1TWH - chains A and H of the 10 polymer chains in the assembly; structure by X-ray diffraction, 3.40 A resolution.

Chain A:
Name: DNA-directed RNA polymerase II largest subunit
From: Saccharomyces cerevisiae
Notes: EC 2.7.7.6
Reference sequence: P04050 (RPB1_YEAST); residue numbers follow UniProt; this construct covers 1-1733
Chain sequence (1733 residues; numbered 1 to 1733; the number before each row is that of its first residue):
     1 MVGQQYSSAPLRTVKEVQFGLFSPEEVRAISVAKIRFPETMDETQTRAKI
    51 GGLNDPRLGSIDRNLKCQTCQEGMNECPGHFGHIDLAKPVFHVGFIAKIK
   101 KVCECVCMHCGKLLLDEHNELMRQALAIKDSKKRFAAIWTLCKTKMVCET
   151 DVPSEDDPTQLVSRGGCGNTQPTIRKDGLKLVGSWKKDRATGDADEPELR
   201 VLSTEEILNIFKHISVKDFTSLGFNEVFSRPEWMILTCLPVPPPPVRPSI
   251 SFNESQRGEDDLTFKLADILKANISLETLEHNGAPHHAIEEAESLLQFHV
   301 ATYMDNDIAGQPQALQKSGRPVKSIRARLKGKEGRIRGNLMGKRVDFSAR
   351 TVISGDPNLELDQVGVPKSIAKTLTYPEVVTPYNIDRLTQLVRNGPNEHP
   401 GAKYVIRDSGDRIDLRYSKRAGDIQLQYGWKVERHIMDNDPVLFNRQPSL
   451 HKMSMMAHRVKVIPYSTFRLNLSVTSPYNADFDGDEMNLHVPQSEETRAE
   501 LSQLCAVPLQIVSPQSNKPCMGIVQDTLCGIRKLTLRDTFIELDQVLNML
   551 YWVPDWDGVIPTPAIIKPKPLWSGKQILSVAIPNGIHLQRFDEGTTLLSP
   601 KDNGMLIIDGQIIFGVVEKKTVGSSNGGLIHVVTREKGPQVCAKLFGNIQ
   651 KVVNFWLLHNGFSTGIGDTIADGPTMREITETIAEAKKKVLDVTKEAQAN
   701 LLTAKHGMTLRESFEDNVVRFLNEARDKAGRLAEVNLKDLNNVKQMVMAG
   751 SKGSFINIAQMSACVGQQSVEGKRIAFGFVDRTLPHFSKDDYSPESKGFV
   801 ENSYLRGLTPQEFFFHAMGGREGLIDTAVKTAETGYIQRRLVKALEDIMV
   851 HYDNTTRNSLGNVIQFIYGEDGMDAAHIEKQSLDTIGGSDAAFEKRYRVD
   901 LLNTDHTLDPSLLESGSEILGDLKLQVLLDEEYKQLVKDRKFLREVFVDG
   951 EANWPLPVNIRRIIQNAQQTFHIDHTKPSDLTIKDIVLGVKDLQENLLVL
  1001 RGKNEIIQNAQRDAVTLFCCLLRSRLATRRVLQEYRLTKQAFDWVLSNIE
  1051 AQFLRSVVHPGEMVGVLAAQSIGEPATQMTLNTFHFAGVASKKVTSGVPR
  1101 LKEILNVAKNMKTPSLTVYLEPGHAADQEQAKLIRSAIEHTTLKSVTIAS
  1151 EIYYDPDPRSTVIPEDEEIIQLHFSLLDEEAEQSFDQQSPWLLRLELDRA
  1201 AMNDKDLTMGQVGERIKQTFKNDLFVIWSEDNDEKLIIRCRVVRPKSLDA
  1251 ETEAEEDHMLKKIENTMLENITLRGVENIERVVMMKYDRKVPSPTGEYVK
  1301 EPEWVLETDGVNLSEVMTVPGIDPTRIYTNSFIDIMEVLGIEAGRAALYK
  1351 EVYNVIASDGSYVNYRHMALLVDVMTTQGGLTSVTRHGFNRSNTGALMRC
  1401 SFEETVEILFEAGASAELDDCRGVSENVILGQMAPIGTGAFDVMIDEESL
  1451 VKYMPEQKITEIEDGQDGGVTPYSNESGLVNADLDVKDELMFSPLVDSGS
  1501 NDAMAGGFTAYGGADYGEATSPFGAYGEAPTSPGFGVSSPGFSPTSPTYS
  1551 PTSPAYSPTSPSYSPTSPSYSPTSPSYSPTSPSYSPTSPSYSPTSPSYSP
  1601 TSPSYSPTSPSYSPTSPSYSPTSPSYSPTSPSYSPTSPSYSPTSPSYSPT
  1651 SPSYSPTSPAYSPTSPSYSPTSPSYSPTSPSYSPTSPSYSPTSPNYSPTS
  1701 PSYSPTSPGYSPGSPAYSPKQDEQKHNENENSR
Not modelled in the structure: 1-2, 249-260, 306-323, 328-345, 1082-1091, 1174-1175, 1177-1186, 1244-1253, 1386-1404, 1451-1733
Metal / ion sites: Zn2+ site 1: Cys67, Cys70, Cys77, His80; Zn2+ site 2: Cys107, Cys110, Cys148, Cys167; Mn2+ site 1: Asp481, Asp483, Asp485 (together with ATP); Mn2+ site 2: Asp481, Asp483 (together with ATP) (shared with 1 residue of chain B)
Residues lining bound ligands: ATP: Asp481, Asp483, Asp485, Thr1080
Swiss-Prot annotation at these positions:
  - region: Pro248 to Asp260 (Lid loop), Asn306 to Lys323 (Rudder loop), Pro810 to Glu822 (Bridging helix)
  - binding site (Zn(2+)): Cys67, Cys70, Cys77, His80, Cys107, Cys110, Cys148, Cys167
  - binding site (Mg(2+)): Asp481, Asp483, Asp485
  - modified residue: Thr1471 (Phosphothreonine)
  - cross-link (Glycyl lysine isopeptide (Lys-Gly)): Lys695 (interchain with G-Cter in ubiquitin), Lys1246 (interchain with G-Cter in ubiquitin), Lys1350 (interchain with G-Cter in ubiquitin)
  - natural variant: Ser1653 to Pro1659 (deletion: In strain: A364A)
  - mutagenesis: Lys1246 (K1246R: Impairs ubiquitination during transcription stress)

Chain H:
Name: DNA-directed RNA polymerases I, II, and III 14.5 kDa polypeptide
From: Saccharomyces cerevisiae
Notes: EC 2.7.7.6
Reference sequence: P20436 (RPB8_YEAST); residue numbers follow UniProt; this construct covers 1-146
Chain sequence (146 residues; each row starts with the number of its first residue):
     1 MSNTLFDDIFQVSEVDPGRYNKVCRIEAASTTQDQCKLTLDINVELFPVA
    51 AQDSLTVTIASSLNLEDTPANDSSATRSWRPPQAGDRSLADDYDYVMYGT
   101 AYKFEEVSKDLIAVYYSFGGLLMRLEGNYRNLNNLKQENAYLLIRR
Not modelled in the structure: 1, 64-75
Swiss-Prot annotation at these positions:
  - region: Asp16 to Thr39 (Non-specific ssDNA binding)
  - modified residue: Ser2 (N-acetylserine), Thr68 (Phosphothreonine)

Interface between chain A and chain H:
Residue-residue contacts (54):
  Arg537(A) - Tyr20(H)
  Arg537(A) - Arg25(H)
  Arg537(A) - Asp41(H)  salt bridge
  Arg537(A) - Gly120(H)  hydrogen bond (side chain-backbone)
  Arg537(A) - Leu121(H)
  Arg537(A) - Leu122(H)
  Asp538(A) - Tyr20(H)
  Asp538(A) - Asn21(H)
  Asp538(A) - Lys22(H)
  Asp538(A) - Val23(H)
  Phe540(A) - Asn43(H)
  Leu543(A) - Trp79(H)  hydrophobic
  Ile560(A) - Ser78(H)  hydrogen bond (backbone-side chain)
  Ile560(A) - Trp79(H)
  Thr562(A) - Tyr98(H)
  Pro563(A) - Trp79(H)
  Pro563(A) - Tyr98(H)
  Ala564(A) - Met97(H)
  Ala564(A) - Tyr98(H)  hydrogen bond (backbone-backbone)
  Ala564(A) - Phe118(H)
  Ala564(A) - Gly119(H)
  Ile565(A) - Leu46(H)  hydrophobic
  Ile565(A) - Val96(H)
  Ile565(A) - Met97(H)  hydrophobic
  Ile566(A) - Val96(H)  hydrogen bond (backbone-backbone)
  Lys567(A) - Asn43(H)
  Lys567(A) - Phe47(H)
  Lys567(A) - Asp94(H)
  Lys567(A) - Tyr95(H)  hydrogen bond
  Lys567(A) - Val96(H)  hydrogen bond (backbone-backbone)
  Pro568(A) - Leu46(H)
  Pro568(A) - Asp94(H)
  Pro570(A) - Trp79(H)  hydrophobic
  Leu571(A) - Asn43(H)
  Leu571(A) - Leu46(H)  hydrophobic
  Trp572(A) - Trp79(H)  hydrophobic
  Ser573(A) - Gly119(H)  hydrogen bond (side chain-backbone)
  Lys575(A) - Gly119(H)
  Leu597(A) - Tyr102(H)  hydrogen bond (backbone-side chain)
  Leu597(A) - Phe104(H)  hydrophobic
  Leu597(A) - Tyr115(H)
  Leu598(A) - Arg25(H)  hydrogen bond (backbone-side chain)
  Leu598(A) - Tyr115(H)  hydrophobic
  Leu598(A) - Arg124(H)
  Pro600(A) - Arg25(H)
  Lys601(A) - Tyr20(H)
  Asp602(A) - Tyr20(H)
  Ile613(A) - Tyr102(H)  hydrophobic
  Ile613(A) - Ser117(H)  hydrogen bond (backbone-side chain)
  Ile613(A) - Gly120(H)
  Ile613(A) - Leu122(H)
  Asp739(A) - Arg19(H)
  His975(A) - Phe104(H)
  His975(A) - Lys136(H)
Also at the interface, not in a pair above, chain A (37 interface residues in all): Gly558, Val559, Pro561, Lys569, Gln576, Ser599, Leu606, Phe614, Leu737, Lys738, Asp974, Thr976
Also at the interface, not in a pair above, chain H (31 interface residues in all): Thr39, Arg77, Met123

Summary:
37 residues of chain A and 31 residues of chain H are in contact; the contacts include 10 hydrogen bonds and 1
salt bridge. Among the polar pairs are Arg537(A)-Asp41(H), Arg537(A)-Gly120(H) and Ile560(A)-Ser78(H). Bound
to chain A: ATP.
Chain A is DNA-directed RNA polymerase II largest subunit and chain H is DNA-directed RNA polymerases I, II,
and III 14.5 kDa polypeptide, both from Saccharomyces cerevisiae; the structure, RNA polymerase II complexed
with 2'dATP, was determined by X-ray diffraction, deposited together with 1R9S, 1R9T, 1TWA, 1TWC, 1TWF and
1TWG.
